3QLZ - chain A; structure by X-ray diffraction, 1.94 A resolution.

[Chain A]
Molecule: Strain CBS138 chromosome J complete sequence
From: Candida glabrata
UniProt: Q6FPH0 (Q6FPH0_CANGA); residues 1-217 here = UniProt positions 1-217
Amino-acid sequence (227 residues; row label = number of the first residue in the row):
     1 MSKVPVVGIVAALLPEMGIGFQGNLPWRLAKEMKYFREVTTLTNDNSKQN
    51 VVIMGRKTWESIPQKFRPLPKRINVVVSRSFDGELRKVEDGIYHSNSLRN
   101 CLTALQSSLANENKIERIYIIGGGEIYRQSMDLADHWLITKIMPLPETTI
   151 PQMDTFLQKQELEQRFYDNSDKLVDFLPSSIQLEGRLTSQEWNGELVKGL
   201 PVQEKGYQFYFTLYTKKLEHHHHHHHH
Not modelled in the structure: 1-2
Construct notes: expression tag (218-227)
Residues lining bound ligands:
  - Mg2+ (MG), molecule 1: Phe81, Asp82, Arg86, Val88, His94
  - Mg2+ (MG), molecule 2: Ser97, Leu98, Arg99
  - NADPH (NDP; NADPH dihydro-nicotinamide-adenine-dinucleotide phosphate): Val10, Ala11, Ile19, Gly20, Phe21, Gly23, Asn24, Leu25, Trp27, Gly55, Arg56, Lys57, Thr58, Val77, Ser78, Arg79, Ser80, Ser95, Asn96, Ser97, Leu98, Ile121, Gly122, Gly123, Gly124, Glu125, Ile126, Tyr127, Gln129, Thr155
  - QLZ (5-[3-(2,5-dimethoxyphenyl)prop-1-yn-1-yl]-6-propylpyrimidine-2,4-diamine): Ile9, Val10, Ala11, Leu25, Glu32, Met33, Phe36, Thr58, Ser61, Ile62, Pro63, Leu69, Ile121, Tyr127, Thr140

[Overview]
Chain A binds NADPH, compound QLZ and Mg2+.
Chain A is Strain CBS138 chromosome J complete sequence (Candida glabrata); the structure, Candida glabrata
dihydrofolate reductase complexed with NADPH and
5-[3-(2,5-dimethoxyphenyl)prop-1-yn-1-yl]-6-propylpyrimidine-2,4-diamine (UCP130B), was determined by X-ray
diffraction (same publication as 3QLR, 3QLS, 3QLW, 3QLX and 3QLY).
